PDB entry 7B25 | X-ray diffraction, 2.34 A resolution | chains D and aa of the 8 polymer chains in the assembly

# Chain D (and aa)
Name: DtxR family iron (Metal) dependent repressor
From: Saccharopolyspora erythraea (strain ATCC 11635 / DSM 40517 / JCM 4748 / NBRC 13426 / NCIMB 8594 / NRRL 2338)
Notes: chain aa of this document is another copy of the same molecule, construct and numbering; everything in this record applies to it too
UniProtKB: A0A2A9J1W2 (A0A2A9J1W2_SACEN); numbering as in UniProt (aligned over 1-231)
Amino-acid sequence (233 residues; numbered -1 to 231; the number before each row is that of its first residue; numbers below 1 keep their minus sign (Gly-1 is residue -1)):
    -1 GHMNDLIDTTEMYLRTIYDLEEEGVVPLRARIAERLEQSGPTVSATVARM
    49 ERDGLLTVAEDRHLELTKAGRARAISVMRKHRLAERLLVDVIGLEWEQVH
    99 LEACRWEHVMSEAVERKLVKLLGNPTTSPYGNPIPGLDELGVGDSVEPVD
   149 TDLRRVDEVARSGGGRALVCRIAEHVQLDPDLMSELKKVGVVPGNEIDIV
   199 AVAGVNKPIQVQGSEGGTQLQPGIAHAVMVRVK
Disordered / not traced: -1 to 2, 141-231 (chain aa: -1 to 140)
Differences from the reference sequence: expression tag (-1 to 0); engineered mutation Ala43 (Gln in A0A2A9J1W2)
Bound ions: Co2+ site 1: Met10, Cys102, Glu105, His106; Co2+ site 2: His79, Glu83, His98 (shared with Glu172(aa), Gln175(aa) of chain aa)

# How chain D and chain aa interact
Residue-residue contacts (45; chain D residue first):
  Arg13(D) - Glu172(aa)
  Tyr16(D) - Ser143(aa)  hydrogen bond
  Asp17(D) - Glu172(aa)
  Glu19(D) - Val144(aa)
  Glu20(D) - Ser143(aa)  hydrogen bond
  Glu20(D) - Arg153(aa)  hydrogen bond (backbone-side chain)
  Glu21(D) - Arg153(aa)  hydrogen bond (backbone-side chain)
  Glu21(D) - His173(aa)
  Glu21(D) - His224(aa)  hydrogen bond (backbone-side chain)
  Glu21(D) - Ala225(aa)
  Gly22(D) - Arg153(aa)
  Gly22(D) - His224(aa)
  Arg33(D) - His173(aa)  hydrogen bond
  Met76(D) - Glu172(aa)
  His79(D) - Glu172(aa)  salt bridge
  Arg80(D) - Glu172(aa)  salt bridge
  Glu83(D) - Glu172(aa)
  Glu83(D) - Gln175(aa)
  Trp94(D) - Met181(aa)
  Trp94(D) - Lys185(aa)
  Trp94(D) - Val190(aa)  hydrophobic
  Glu95(D) - Pro178(aa)
  Glu95(D) - Met181(aa)
  Glu95(D) - Ser182(aa)
  His98(D) - Glu172(aa)  salt bridge
  His98(D) - Gln175(aa)  hydrogen bond
  His98(D) - Leu176(aa)
  Pro127(D) - Pro191(aa)
  Tyr128(D) - Cys168(aa)
  Tyr128(D) - Arg169(aa)
  Tyr128(D) - Ile170(aa)  hydrogen bond (backbone-backbone)
  Tyr128(D) - Gln175(aa)
  Tyr128(D) - Met181(aa)  hydrophobic
  Tyr128(D) - Pro191(aa)
  Gly129(D) - Cys168(aa)
  Gly129(D) - Arg169(aa)
  Gly129(D) - Pro191(aa)
  Asn130(D) - Arg169(aa)
  Asn130(D) - Ile170(aa)  hydrogen bond (side chain-backbone)
  Asn130(D) - Ala171(aa)
  Asn130(D) - Glu172(aa)
  Asn130(D) - Gln175(aa)
  Pro131(D) - Asp142(aa)
  Pro131(D) - Ser143(aa)
  Pro131(D) - Arg169(aa)
Other interface residues (no listed pair), chain D (22 interface residues in all): Val23, Pro133
Other interface residues (no listed pair), chain aa (22 interface residues in all): Leu184, Val189

# Summary
The chain D/chain aa interface involves 22 residues from each chain, with 9 hydrogen bonds and 3 salt bridges.
Among the polar pairs are His79(D)-Glu172(aa), Arg80(D)-Glu172(aa) and His98(D)-Glu172(aa). Met10(D),
Cys102(D), Glu105(D) and His106(D) form the Co2+ site 1.
Both chains are DtxR family iron (Metal) dependent repressor (Saccharopolyspora erythraea (strain ATCC 11635 /
DSM 40517 / JCM 4748 / NBRC 13426 / NCIMB 8594 / NRRL 2338)). Entry 7B25 (DtxR-like iron-dependent regulator
IdeR (Q43A variant) complexed with cobalt and its consensus DNA-binding sequence) was determined by X-ray
diffraction together with 7B1V, 7B1Y, 7B20, 7B23 and 7B24 from the same study.
